PDB entry 7OOC | electron microscopy, 3.70 A resolution | chains D and 5 of the 21 polymer chains in the assembly

Chain D:
Protein: 30S ribosomal protein S5
From: Mycoplasma pneumoniae (strain ATCC 29342 / M129)
UniProt: Q50301 (RS5_MYCPN); numbering as in UniProt (aligned over 1-219)
Amino-acid sequence (219 residues; row label = number of the first residue in the row):
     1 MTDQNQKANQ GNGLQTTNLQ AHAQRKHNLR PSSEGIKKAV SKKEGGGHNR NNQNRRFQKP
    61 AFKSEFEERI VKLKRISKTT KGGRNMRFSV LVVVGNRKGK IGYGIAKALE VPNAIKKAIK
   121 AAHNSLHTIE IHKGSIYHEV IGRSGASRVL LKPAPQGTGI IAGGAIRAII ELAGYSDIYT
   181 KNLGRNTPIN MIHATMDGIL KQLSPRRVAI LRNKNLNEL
Unresolved in the structure: 1-65, 219

Chain 5:
Molecule: 16S rRNA
From: Mycoplasma pneumoniae (strain ATCC 29342 / M129)
Sequence (1520 nucleotides; each row starts with the number of its first residue):
     1 UUUUUCUGAG AGUUUGAUCC UGGCUCAGGA UUAACGCUGG CGGCAUGCCU AAUACAUGCA
    61 AGUCGAUCGA AAGUAGUAAU ACUUUAGAGG CGAACGGGUG AGUAACACGU AUCCAAUCUA
   121 CCUUAUAAUG GGGGAUAACU AGUUGAAAGA CUAGCUAAUA CCGCAUAAGA ACUUUGGUUC
   181 GCAUGAAUCA AAGUUGAAAG GACCUGCAAG GGUUCGUUAU UUGAUGAGGG UGCGCCAUAU
   241 CAGCUAGUUG GUGGGGUAAC GGCCUACCAA GGCAAUGACG UGUAGCUAUG CUGAGAAGUA
   301 GAAUAGCCAC AAUGGGACUG AGACACGGCC CAUACUCCUA CGGGAGGCAG CAGUAGGGAA
   361 UUUUUCACAA UGAGCGAAAG CUUGAUGGAG CAAUGCCGCG UGAACGAUGA AGGUCUUUAA
   421 GAUUGUAAAG UUCUUUUAUU UGGGAAGAAU GACUUUAGCA GGUAAUGGCU AGAGUUUGAC
   481 UGUACCAUUU UGAAUAAGUG ACGACUAACU AUGUGCCAGC AGUCGCGGUA AUACAUAGGU
   541 CGCAAGCGUU AUCCGGAUUU AUUGGGCGUA AAGCAAGCGC AGGCGGAUUG AAAAGUCUGG
   601 UGUUAAAGGC AGCUGCUUAA CAGUUGUAUG CAUUGGAAAC UAUUAAUCUA GAGUGUGGUA
   661 GGGAGUUUUG GAAUUUCAUG UGGAGCGGUG AAAUGCGUAG AUAUAUGAAG GAACACCAGU
   721 GGCGAAGGCG AAAACUUAGG CCAUUACUGA CGCUUAGGCU UGAAAGUGUG GGGAGCAAAU
   781 AGGAUUAGAU ACCCUAGUAG UCCACACCGU AAACGAUAGA UACUAGCUGU CGGGGCGAUC
   841 CCCUCGGUAG UGAAGUUAAC ACAUUAAGUA UCUCGCCUGG GUAGUACAUU CGCAAGAAUG
   901 AAACUCAAAC GGAAUUGACG GGGACCCGCA CAAGUGGUGG AGCAUGUUGC UUAAUUCGAC
   961 GGUACACGAA AAACCUUACC UAGACUUGAC AUCCUUGGCA AAGUUAUGGA AACAUAAUGG
  1021 AGGUUAACCG AGUGACAGGU GGUGCAUGGU UGUCGUCAGC UCGUGUCGUG AGAUGUUGGG
  1081 UUAAGUCCCG CAACGAGCGC AACCCUUAUC GUUAGUUACA UUGUCUAGCG AGACUGCUAA
  1141 UGCAAAUUGG AGGAAGGAAG GGAUGACGUC AAAUCAUCAU GCCCCUUAUG UCUAGGGCUG
  1201 CAAACGUGCU ACAAUGGCCA AUACAAACAG UCGCCAGCUU GUAAAAGUGA GCAAAUCUGU
  1261 AAAGUUGGUC UCAGUUCGGA UUGAGGGCUG CAAUUCGUCC UCAUGAAGUC GGAAUCACUA
  1321 GUAAUCGCGA AUCAGCUAUG UCGCGGUGAA UACGUUCUCG GGUCUUGUAC ACACCGCCCG
  1381 UCAAACUAUG AAAGCUGGUA AUAUUUAAAA ACGUGUUGCU AACCAUUAGG AAGCGCAUGU
  1441 CAAGGAUAGC ACCGGUGAUU GGAGUUAAGU CGUAACAAGG UACCCCUACG AGAACGUGGG
  1501 GGUGGAUCAC CUCCUUUCUA
Unresolved in the structure: 1-4, 181-184, 1020-1027, 1510-1520

Chain D / chain 5 interface:
Pairs across the interface (60):
  Lys74(D) with U18(5), salt bridge to the phosphate
  Ile76(D) with A17(5), sugar contact; A1071(5), sugar contact; G1072(5), phosphate contact
  Ser77(D) with G16(5), base contact; A17(5), sugar contact
  Lys78(D) with G16(5), base contact; G1072(5), phosphate contact; A1073(5), salt bridge to the phosphate
  Thr79(D) with G16(5), base contact; U916(5), hydrogen bond to the base; G917(5), sugar contact; A1371(5), base contact
  Thr80(D) with G917(5), sugar contact; U1061(5), phosphate contact; A1373(5), hydrogen bond to the base
  Lys81(D) with G917(5), sugar contact; A918(5), phosphate contact
  Gly82(D) with G1168(5), hydrogen bond to the sugar; U1169(5), sugar contact; A1373(5), base contact
  Arg84(D) with G16(5), hydrogen bond to the sugar; C1372(5), salt bridge to the phosphate
  Asn85(D) with U1061(5), phosphate contact
  Arg87(D) with C1062(5), salt bridge to the phosphate; G1072(5), salt bridge to the phosphate
  Lys107(D) with A1071(5), salt bridge to the phosphate; G1072(5), phosphate contact
  Lys117(D) with U1064(5), salt bridge to the phosphate
  Glu139(D) with G8(5), base contact
  Arg143(D) with U857(5), salt bridge to the phosphate
  Ala146(D) with A858(5), phosphate contact
  Arg148(D) with U558(5), base contact
  Leu150(D) with G8(5), base contact
  Lys152(D) with U7(5), base contact; G8(5), hydrogen bond to the base
  Ala162(D) with A9(5), base contact
  Gly163(D) with G10(5), sugar contact
  Tyr179(D) with U7(5), base contact; G8(5), phosphate contact
  Thr180(D) with G8(5), hydrogen bond to the sugar; A9(5), sugar contact
  Lys181(D) with G8(5), base contact; G10(5), salt bridge to the phosphate; G556(5), hydrogen bond to the phosphate; A557(5), salt bridge to the phosphate
  Asn182(D) with G10(5), hydrogen bond to the phosphate; A11(5), phosphate contact
  Leu183(D) with U558(5), sugar contact
  Arg185(D) with C20(5), phosphate contact; U21(5), salt bridge to the phosphate; G22(5), hydrogen bond to the base
  Asn186(D) with A11(5), phosphate contact
  Thr187(D) with C19(5), phosphate contact; C20(5), hydrogen bond to the phosphate
  Ile189(D) with U1069(5), sugar contact
  Asn190(D) with C19(5), hydrogen bond to the phosphate; C20(5), hydrogen bond to the phosphate; U1069(5), hydrogen bond to the base
  His193(D) with U1069(5), hydrogen bond to the sugar
Also at the interface, not in a pair above, chain D (43 interface residues in all): Lys72, Arg75, Gly83, Ile105, Leu109, Lys120, Gly145, Pro153, Pro155, Ile161, Arg167
Also at the interface, not in a pair above, chain 5 (37 interface residues in all): C6, G12, G1063, G1070, G1362

Overview:
43 residues of chain D and 37 residues of chain 5 are in contact; the contacts include 14 hydrogen bonds and
11 salt bridges. Polar contacts include Thr79(D)-U916(5), Thr80(D)-A1373(5) and Lys152(D)-G8(5).
Here chain D is 30S ribosomal protein S5 and chain 5 is 16S rRNA, both from Mycoplasma pneumoniae (strain ATCC
29342 / M129). Entry 7OOC (Mycoplasma pneumoniae 30S subunit of ribosomes in chloramphenicol-treated cells)
was determined by electron microscopy, deposited together with 7OOD, 7P6Z, 7PAH, 7PAI, 7PAJ, 7PAK and 23
further entries.
